Entry 7T8P (X-ray diffraction, 1.90 A resolution); this record covers chains A and D.

# Chain A (and D)
Molecule: Carotenoid oxygenase 1
Organism: Neurospora crassa (strain ATCC 24698 / 74-OR23-1A / CBS 708.71 / DSM 1257 / FGSC 987)
Notes: chain D of this document is another copy of the same molecule, construct and numbering; everything in this record applies to it too
UniProt: Q7S860 (Q7S860_NEUCR); residue numbers follow UniProt; this construct covers 1-526
Sequence (526 residues; each row starts with the number of its first residue):
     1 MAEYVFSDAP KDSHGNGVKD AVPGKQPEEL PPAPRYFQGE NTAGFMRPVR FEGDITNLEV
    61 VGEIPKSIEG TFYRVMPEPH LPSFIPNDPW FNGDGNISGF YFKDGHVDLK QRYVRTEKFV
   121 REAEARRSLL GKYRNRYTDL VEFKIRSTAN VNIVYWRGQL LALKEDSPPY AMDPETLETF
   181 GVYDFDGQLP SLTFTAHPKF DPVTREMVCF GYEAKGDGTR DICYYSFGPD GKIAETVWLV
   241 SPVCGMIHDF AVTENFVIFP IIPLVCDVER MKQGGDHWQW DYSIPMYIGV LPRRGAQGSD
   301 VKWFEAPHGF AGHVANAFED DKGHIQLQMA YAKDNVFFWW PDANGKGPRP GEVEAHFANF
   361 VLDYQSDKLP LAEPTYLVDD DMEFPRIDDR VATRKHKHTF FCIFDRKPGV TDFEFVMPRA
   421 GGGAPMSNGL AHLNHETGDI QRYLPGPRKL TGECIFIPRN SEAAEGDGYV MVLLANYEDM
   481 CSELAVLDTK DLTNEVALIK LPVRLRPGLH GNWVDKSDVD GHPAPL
Unresolved in the structure: 1-29
Differences from the reference sequence: engineered mutation Val151 (Thr in Q7S860)
Swiss-Prot annotation at these positions:
  - binding site (piceatannol): Tyr133, Lys164, Glu383
  - binding site (trans-resveratrol): Tyr133, Lys164, Glu383
  - binding site (Fe cation): His197, His248, His313, His510
Metal / ion sites: Fe2+: His197, His248, His313, His510
What the authors report for this chain:
  - Fe2+ coordination: His197
  - conformationally variable residues: Asn150, Val151

# Interface between chain A and chain D
Contacting residue pairs (62):
  Arg35(A) with Glu59(D); Val60(D), hydrogen bond (backbone-backbone); Gly105(D), hydrogen bond (side chain-backbone); His106(D), hydrogen bond
  Tyr36(A) with Glu59(D); Val60(D)
  Phe37(A) with Glu59(D), hydrogen bond (backbone-side chain)
  Arg47(A) with Glu59(D), salt bridge; Cys481(D); Lys500(D), hydrogen bond (side chain-backbone); Leu501(D); Pro502(D)
  Pro48(A) with Pro502(D)
  Val49(A) with Ile55(D); Pro502(D); Val503(D), hydrophobic
  Arg50(A) with Ile55(D); Thr56(D), hydrogen bond (side chain-backbone); Asn57(D), hydrogen bond (side chain-backbone); Leu58(D); Glu59(D)
  Phe51(A) with Phe51(D), hydrophobic; Asp54(D); Ile55(D), hydrophobic
  Glu52(A) with Phe51(D); Gly53(D); Asp54(D), hydrogen bond (backbone-backbone)
  Gly53(A) with Glu52(D)
  Asp54(A) with Arg50(D); Phe51(D); Glu52(D), hydrogen bond (backbone-backbone)
  Ile55(A) with Val49(D); Arg50(D); Phe51(D), hydrophobic
  Thr56(A) with Arg50(D), hydrogen bond (backbone-side chain); His80(D), hydrogen bond
  Asn57(A) with Arg50(D), hydrogen bond (backbone-side chain); Leu81(D); Arg126(D), hydrogen bond
  Leu58(A) with Arg50(D)
  Glu59(A) with Arg35(D); Tyr36(D); Phe37(D), hydrogen bond (side chain-backbone); Arg47(D), salt bridge; Arg50(D)
  Val60(A) with Arg35(D), hydrogen bond (backbone-backbone); Tyr36(D)
  His80(A) with Thr56(D), hydrogen bond
  Leu81(A) with Asn57(D)
  Gly105(A) with Arg35(D), hydrogen bond (backbone-side chain)
  His106(A) with Arg35(D), hydrogen bond; Arg126(D)
  Asp108(A) with Arg126(D), salt bridge
  Arg126(A) with Asn57(D), hydrogen bond; His106(D); Asp108(D), salt bridge
  Cys481(A) with Arg47(D)
  Lys500(A) with Arg47(D), hydrogen bond (backbone-side chain)
  Leu501(A) with Arg47(D)
  Pro502(A) with Arg47(D); Pro48(D); Val49(D)
Other interface residues (no listed pair), chain A (29 interface residues in all): Val61, Val503
Other interface residues (no listed pair), chain D (29 interface residues in all): Val61

# In short
The chain A/chain D interface involves 29 residues from each chain; the contacts include 20 hydrogen bonds and
4 salt bridges. Polar contacts include Arg47(A)-Glu59(D), Asp108(A)-Arg126(D) and Arg35(A)-Gly105(D). From the
paper: Fe2+ coordination by His197(A); conformational variability at Asn150(A) and Val151(A).
Chain A and chain D are both Carotenoid oxygenase 1 (Neurospora crassa (strain ATCC 24698 / 74-OR23-1A / CBS
708.71 / DSM 1257 / FGSC 987)); the structure, Crystal structure of T151V CAO1, was determined by X-ray
diffraction together with 8FU2, 8FU5 and 8SRL from the same study.
